7NJK - chains Q and R of the 20 polymer chains in the assembly; structure by electron microscopy, 2.52 A resolution.

[Chain Q (and R)]
Name: ATP synthase subunit c
Source organism: Mycolicibacterium smegmatis (strain ATCC 700084 / mc(2)155)
Notes: chain R of this document is another copy of the same molecule, construct and numbering; everything in this record applies to it too
Reference sequence: A0R205 (A0R205_MYCS2); numbering as in UniProt (aligned over 1-86)
Amino-acid sequence (86 residues; numbered 1 to 86; the number before each row is that of its first residue):
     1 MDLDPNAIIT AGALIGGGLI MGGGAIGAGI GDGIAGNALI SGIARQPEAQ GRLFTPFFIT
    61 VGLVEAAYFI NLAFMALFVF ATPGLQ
Disordered / not traced: 1-2
From the paper describing this entry:
  - catalytic residues: Glu-65 (proposed by the authors, not directly observed)

[Interface between chain Q and chain R]
Residue-residue contacts (75):
  Pro-5(Q) / Leu-3(R)  hydrophobic
  Pro-5(Q) / Ala-7(R)  hydrophobic
  Ile-8(Q) / Leu-3(R)  hydrophobic
  Ile-8(Q) / Ala-7(R)
  Ile-8(Q) / Ile-8(R)  hydrophobic
  Ile-8(Q) / Ala-11(R)  hydrophobic
  Ile-9(Q) / Ala-7(R)
  Ile-9(Q) / Thr-10(R)
  Ile-9(Q) / Leu-14(R)
  Gly-12(Q) / Leu-14(R)
  Ala-13(Q) / Leu-14(R)
  Gly-16(Q) / Leu-14(R)
  Gly-16(Q) / Gly-18(R)
  Leu-19(Q) / Ile-15(R)
  Leu-19(Q) / Gly-18(R)
  Leu-19(Q) / Leu-19(R)
  Leu-19(Q) / Gly-22(R)
  Ile-20(Q) / Gly-18(R)
  Ile-20(Q) / Met-21(R)  hydrophobic
  Gly-23(Q) / Gly-22(R)
  Gly-23(Q) / Ala-25(R)
  Gly-23(Q) / Ile-26(R)
  Gly-24(Q) / Ala-25(R)
  Ile-26(Q) / Ile-26(R)  hydrophobic
  Gly-27(Q) / Ala-25(R)
  Gly-27(Q) / Gly-29(R)
  Ile-30(Q) / Ile-30(R)  hydrophobic
  Gly-31(Q) / Gly-29(R)
  Gly-31(Q) / Gly-33(R)
  Ile-34(Q) / Gly-33(R)
  Ile-34(Q) / Ile-34(R)  hydrophobic
  Ile-34(Q) / Asn-37(R)
  Ala-35(Q) / Ile-40(R)
  Ala-38(Q) / Asn-37(R)
  Ala-38(Q) / Ile-40(R)
  Leu-39(Q) / Ile-40(R)
  Gly-42(Q) / Ala-44(R)
  Arg-45(Q) / Arg-45(R)
  Gln-46(Q) / Ala-44(R)  hydrogen bond (side chain-backbone)
  Gln-46(Q) / Arg-45(R)  hydrogen bond
  Arg-52(Q) / Ile-43(R)  hydrogen bond (side chain-backbone)
  Arg-52(Q) / Ala-44(R)  hydrogen bond (side chain-backbone)
  Arg-52(Q) / Pro-47(R)
  Leu-53(Q) / Ile-40(R)
  Leu-53(Q) / Ile-43(R)  hydrophobic
  Leu-53(Q) / Ala-44(R)
  Thr-55(Q) / Gln-50(R)
  Pro-56(Q) / Leu-39(R)  hydrophobic
  Pro-56(Q) / Ile-43(R)  hydrophobic
  Phe-57(Q) / Ile-40(R)  hydrophobic
  Thr-60(Q) / Asp-32(R)
  Thr-60(Q) / Gly-36(R)
  Leu-63(Q) / Phe-57(R)  hydrophobic
  Leu-63(Q) / Val-61(R)  hydrophobic
  Val-64(Q) / Gly-29(R)
  Val-64(Q) / Gly-33(R)
  Ala-67(Q) / Tyr-68(R)
  Ile-70(Q) / Tyr-68(R)
  Asn-71(Q) / Met-21(R)
  Asn-71(Q) / Ala-25(R)
  Asn-71(Q) / Tyr-68(R)  hydrogen bond
  Phe-74(Q) / Met-21(R)  hydrophobic
  Phe-74(Q) / Leu-72(R)  hydrophobic
  Phe-74(Q) / Met-75(R)  hydrophobic
  Leu-77(Q) / Phe-80(R)  hydrophobic
  Phe-78(Q) / Leu-14(R)
  Phe-78(Q) / Gly-18(R)
  Phe-78(Q) / Met-75(R)  hydrophobic
  Phe-78(Q) / Val-79(R)  hydrophobic
  Thr-82(Q) / Leu-14(R)
  Pro-83(Q) / Thr-10(R)
  Pro-83(Q) / Val-79(R)  hydrophobic
  Gln-86(Q) / Asp-4(R)  hydrogen bond
  Gln-86(Q) / Asn-6(R)
  Gln-86(Q) / Ala-7(R)
Other interface residues (no listed pair), chain Q (42 interface residues in all): Leu-3, Ile-15, Ile-59, Gly-84
Other interface residues (no listed pair), chain R (39 interface residues in all): Gly-17, Ala-28, Phe-54

[Overview]
42 residues of chain Q face 39 of chain R across their interface, with 6 hydrogen bonds. Polar contacts
include Gln-46(Q)/Ala-44(R), Gln-46(Q)/Arg-45(R) and Arg-52(Q)/Ile-43(R). The paper reports the catalytic
residue Glu-65(Q).
Both chains are ATP synthase subunit c (Mycolicibacterium smegmatis (strain ATCC 700084 / mc(2)155)). Entry
7NJK (Mycobacterium smegmatis ATP synthase state 1a) was determined by electron microscopy together with 7NJL,
7NJM, 7NJN, 7NJO, 7NJP, 7NJQ and 20 further entries from the same study.
